Entry 5XAG (X-ray diffraction, 2.56 A resolution); this record covers chains C and D of the 6 polymer chains in the assembly.

# Chain C
Molecule: Tubulin alpha-1B chain
Source organism: Bos taurus
Reference sequence: P81947 (TBA1B_BOVIN); residue numbers follow UniProt; this construct covers 1-451
Sequence (451 residues; numbered 1 to 451; the number before each row is that of its first residue):
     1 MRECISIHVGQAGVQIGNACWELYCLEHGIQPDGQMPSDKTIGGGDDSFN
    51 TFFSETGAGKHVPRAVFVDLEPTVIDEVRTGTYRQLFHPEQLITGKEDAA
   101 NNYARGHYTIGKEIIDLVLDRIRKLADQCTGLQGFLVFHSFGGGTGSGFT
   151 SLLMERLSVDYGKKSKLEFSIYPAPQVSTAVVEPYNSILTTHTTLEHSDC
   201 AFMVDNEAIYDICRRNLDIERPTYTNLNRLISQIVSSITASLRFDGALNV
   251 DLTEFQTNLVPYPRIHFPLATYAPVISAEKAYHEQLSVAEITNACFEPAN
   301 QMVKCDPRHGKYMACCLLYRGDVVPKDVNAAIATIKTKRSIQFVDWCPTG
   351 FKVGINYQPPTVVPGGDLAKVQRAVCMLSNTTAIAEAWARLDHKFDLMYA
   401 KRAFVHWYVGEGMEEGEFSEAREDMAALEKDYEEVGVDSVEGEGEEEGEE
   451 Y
Unresolved in the structure: 441-451
Ion coordination: Mg2+: Glu71 (together with GTP)
Small-molecule neighbours:
  - 93X ((3R,4R)-3-(hydroxymethyl)-4-(4-methoxy-3-oxidanyl-phenyl)-1-(3,4,5-trimethoxyphenyl)azetidin-2-one): Asn101, Thr179, Ala180, Val181
  - GTP (guanosine-5'-triphosphate): Gly10, Gln11, Ala12, Gln15, Ile16, Asp69, Asp98, Ala99, Ala100, Asn101, Ser140, Gly142, Gly143, Gly144, Thr145, Gly146, Ile171, Pro173, Val177, Ser178, Thr179, Glu183, Asn206, Tyr224, Leu227, Asn228, Ile231

# Chain D
Molecule: Tubulin beta-2B chain
Source organism: Bos taurus
Reference sequence: Q6B856 (TBB2B_BOVIN); the author numbering skips numbers that UniProt does not, so the offset changes along the chain: 1-42 = UniProt 1-42; 45-360 = UniProt 43-358; 369-455 = UniProt 359-445
Sequence (445 residues; each row starts with the number of its first residue; note: 10 numbers in that range are skipped by the numbering (no residue carries them; nothing is unmodelled there)):
     1 MREIVHIQAGQCGNQIGAKFWEVISDEHGIDPTGSYHGDSDL
    45 QLERINVYYNEATGNKYVPRAILVDLEPGTMDSVRSGPFGQIFRPDNFVF
    95 GQSGAGNNWAKGHYTEGAELVDSVLDVVRKESESCDCLQGFQLTHSLGGG
   145 TGSGMGTLLISKIREEYPDRIMNTFSVMPSPKVSDTVVEPYNATLSVHQL
   195 VENTDETYCIDNEALYDICFRTLKLTTPTYGDLNHLVSATMSGVTTCLRF
   245 PGQLNADLRKLAVNMVPFPRLHFFMPGFAPLTSRGSQQYRALTVPELTQQ
   295 MFDSKNMMAACDPRHGRYLTVAAIFRGRMSMKEVDEQMLNVQNKNSSYFV
   345 EWIPNNVKTAVCDIPP
   369 RGLKMSATFIGNSTAIQELFKRISEQFTAMFRRKAFLHWYTGEGMDEMEF
   419 TEAESNMNDLVSEYQQYQDATADEQGEFEEEEGEDEA
Unresolved in the structure: 276-285, 442-455
Ion coordination: Mg2+ near Gln11 (its only coordinating residue here)
Small-molecule neighbours:
  - 93X ((3R,4R)-3-(hydroxymethyl)-4-(4-methoxy-3-oxidanyl-phenyl)-1-(3,4,5-trimethoxyphenyl)azetidin-2-one): Gly237, Val238, Cys241, Leu242, Leu248, Asn249, Ala250, Asp251, Lys254, Leu255, Asn258, Met259, Thr314, Val315, Ala316, Ala317, Ile318, Asn349, Asn350, Lys352, Thr353, Ala354, Ile378
  - GDP (guanosine-5'-diphosphate): Gly10, Gln11, Cys12, Gln15, Ile16, Asp69, Ala99, Asn101, Ser140, Gly142, Gly143, Gly144, Thr145, Gly146, Val171, Pro173, Val177, Asp179, Glu183, Asn206, Leu209, Tyr224, Leu227, Asn228
UniProt features mapped onto this chain:
  - motif: Met1 to Ile4 (MREI motif)
  - binding site (GTP): Gln11, Glu71, Ser140, Gly144, Thr145, Gly146, Asn206, Asn228
  - binding site (Mg(2+)): Glu71
  - modified residue: Ser40 (Phosphoserine), Thr57 (Phosphothreonine), Lys60 (N6-acetyllysine), Ser174 (Phosphoserine), Thr287 (Phosphothreonine), Thr292 (Phosphothreonine), Arg320 (Omega-N-methylarginine), Glu448 (5-glutamyl polyglutamate)
  - cross-link (Glycyl lysine isopeptide (Lys-Gly)): Lys60 (interchain with G-Cter in ubiquitin), Lys326 (interchain with G-Cter in ubiquitin)

# How chain C and chain D interact
Contacting residue pairs (51; chain C residue first):
  Glu71(C) with Asn249(D)
  Pro72(C) with Met1(D)
  Thr73(C) with Met1(D); Asn249(D), hydrogen bond
  Lys96(C) with Met1(D); Asp130(D), salt bridge
  Glu97(C) with Arg2(D), salt bridge; Arg164(D), salt bridge; Arg253(D), salt bridge
  Asp98(C) with Lys254(D), salt bridge
  Ala100(C) with Arg253(D); Lys254(D); Val257(D)
  Asn101(C) with Lys254(D); Asn258(D), hydrogen bond
  Arg105(C) with Arg253(D)
  Pro175(C) with Asn349(D)
  Ser178(C) with Lys352(D), hydrogen bond (backbone-side chain)
  Ala180(C) with Asn258(D)
  Val181(C) with Asn258(D), hydrogen bond (backbone-side chain); Pro348(D); Asn349(D)
  Glu220(C) with Lys326(D), salt bridge
  Arg221(C) with Asp329(D), salt bridge
  Tyr224(C) with Gln247(D)
  Lys394(C) with Pro348(D); Asn349(D)
  Leu397(C) with Glu345(D); Trp346(D); Pro348(D), hydrophobic; Ala440(D), hydrophobic
  Met398(C) with Trp346(D), hydrogen bond (backbone-backbone); Pro348(D)
  Lys401(C) with Phe262(D); Trp346(D); Thr439(D), hydrogen bond (side chain-backbone)
  Arg402(C) with Phe262(D)
  Ala403(C) with Pro261(D); Phe262(D)
  Phe404(C) with Val257(D); Asn258(D); Val260(D); Pro261(D), hydrogen bond (backbone-backbone); Ile347(D), hydrophobic
  His406(C) with Val260(D); Pro261(D), hydrogen bond (side chain-backbone); Phe262(D); Pro263(D)
  Trp407(C) with Ala256(D), hydrogen bond (side chain-backbone); Val257(D); Val260(D), hydrogen bond (side chain-backbone)
Interface residues without a listed pair, chain C (28 interface residues in all): Gln176, Thr179, Val182
Interface residues without a listed pair, chain D (33 interface residues in all): Cys131, Asp251, Met259, Thr314, Met325, Asn350, Tyr435, Ala438

# In short
28 residues of chain C face 33 of chain D across their interface, with 10 hydrogen bonds and 7 salt bridges.
Polar contacts include Lys96(C)-Asp130(D), Glu97(C)-Arg2(D) and Glu97(C)-Arg164(D). Compound 93X is bound
between chain C and chain D. Ligands of chain C: GTP.
Chain C is Tubulin alpha-1B chain and chain D is Tubulin beta-2B chain, both from Bos taurus; the structure,
Crystal structure of tubulin-stathmin-TTL-Compound Z2 complex, was determined by X-ray diffraction (same
publication as 5XAF).
